1ICM - chain A; structure by X-ray diffraction, 1.50 A resolution.

# Chain A
Protein: Intestinal fatty acid binding protein
Source organism: Rattus norvegicus
Reference sequence: P02693 (FABPI_RAT); numbering as in UniProt (aligned over 1-131)
Amino-acid sequence (131 residues; row label = number of the first residue in the row):
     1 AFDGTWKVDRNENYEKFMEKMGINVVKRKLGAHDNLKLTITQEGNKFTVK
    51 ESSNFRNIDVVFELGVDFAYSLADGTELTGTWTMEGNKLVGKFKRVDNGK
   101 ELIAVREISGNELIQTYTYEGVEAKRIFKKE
Swiss-Prot annotation at these positions:
  - mutagenesis: Val61 (V61N: Reduced thermodynamic stability)

# In short
UniProt lists one mutagenesis site.
Chain A is Intestinal fatty acid binding protein (Rattus norvegicus); the structure, Escherichia coli-derived
rat intestinal fatty acid binding protein with bound myristate at 1.5 A resolution and ..., was determined by
X-ray diffraction (same publication as 1ICN).
